Entry 1ABO (X-ray diffraction, 2.00 A resolution); this record covers chains A and C.

# Chain A
Name: Abl tyrosine kinase
Organism: Mus musculus
Notes: EC 2.7.1.112
UniProtKB: P00520 (ABL1_MOUSE); numbering as in UniProt (aligned over 61-121)
Chain sequence (62 residues; each row starts with the number of its first residue):
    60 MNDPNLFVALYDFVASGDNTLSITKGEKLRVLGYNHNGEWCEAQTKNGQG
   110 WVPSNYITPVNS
Not modelled in the structure: 60-63

# Chain C
Name: 3BP-1 synthetic peptide, 10 residues
UniProtKB: P55194 (3BP1_MOUSE); residues 1-10 here correspond to UniProt positions 528-537 (UniProt number = residue number + 527)
Chain sequence (10 residues; row label = number of the first residue in the row):
     1 APTMPPPLPP

# How chain A and chain C interact
Contacting residue pairs (21; chain A residue first):
  Y70(A) with P9(C); P10(C), hydrophobic
  S75(A) with M4(C)
  D77(A) with P2(C); M4(C)
  T79(A) with M4(C)
  N94(A) with A1(C)
  E98(A) with P6(C)
  W99(A) with P2(C); M4(C), hydrogen bond (side chain-backbone); P5(C); P6(C), hydrophobic
  W110(A) with A1(C); P2(C)
  P112(A) with P7(C)
  N114(A) with P7(C), hydrogen bond (side chain-backbone); P9(C)
  Y115(A) with P7(C); L8(C), hydrogen bond (side chain-backbone); P9(C), hydrophobic; P10(C)
Interface residues without a listed pair, chain A (13 interface residues in all): F72, G76
Interface residues without a listed pair, chain C (10 interface residues in all): T3

# Summary
13 residues of chain A face 10 of chain C across their interface, with 3 hydrogen bonds. Polar contacts
include W99(A)-M4(C), N114(A)-P7(C) and Y115(A)-L8(C).
Here chain A is Abl tyrosine kinase (Mus musculus) and chain C is 3BP-1 synthetic peptide, 10 residues. Entry
1ABO (Crystal structure of the complex of the abl tyrosine kinase SH3 domain with 3BP-1 synthetic peptide) was
determined by X-ray diffraction (same publication as 1FYN and 1ABQ).
